PDB entry 6JFU | X-ray diffraction, 3.20 A resolution | chains A and C of the 4 polymer chains in the assembly

== Chain A ==
Molecule: CRISPR-associated endonuclease Cas9
Organism: Neisseria meningitidis
Notes: EC 3.1.-.-
Sequence (1083 residues; row label = number of the first residue in the row; numbering starts at 0):
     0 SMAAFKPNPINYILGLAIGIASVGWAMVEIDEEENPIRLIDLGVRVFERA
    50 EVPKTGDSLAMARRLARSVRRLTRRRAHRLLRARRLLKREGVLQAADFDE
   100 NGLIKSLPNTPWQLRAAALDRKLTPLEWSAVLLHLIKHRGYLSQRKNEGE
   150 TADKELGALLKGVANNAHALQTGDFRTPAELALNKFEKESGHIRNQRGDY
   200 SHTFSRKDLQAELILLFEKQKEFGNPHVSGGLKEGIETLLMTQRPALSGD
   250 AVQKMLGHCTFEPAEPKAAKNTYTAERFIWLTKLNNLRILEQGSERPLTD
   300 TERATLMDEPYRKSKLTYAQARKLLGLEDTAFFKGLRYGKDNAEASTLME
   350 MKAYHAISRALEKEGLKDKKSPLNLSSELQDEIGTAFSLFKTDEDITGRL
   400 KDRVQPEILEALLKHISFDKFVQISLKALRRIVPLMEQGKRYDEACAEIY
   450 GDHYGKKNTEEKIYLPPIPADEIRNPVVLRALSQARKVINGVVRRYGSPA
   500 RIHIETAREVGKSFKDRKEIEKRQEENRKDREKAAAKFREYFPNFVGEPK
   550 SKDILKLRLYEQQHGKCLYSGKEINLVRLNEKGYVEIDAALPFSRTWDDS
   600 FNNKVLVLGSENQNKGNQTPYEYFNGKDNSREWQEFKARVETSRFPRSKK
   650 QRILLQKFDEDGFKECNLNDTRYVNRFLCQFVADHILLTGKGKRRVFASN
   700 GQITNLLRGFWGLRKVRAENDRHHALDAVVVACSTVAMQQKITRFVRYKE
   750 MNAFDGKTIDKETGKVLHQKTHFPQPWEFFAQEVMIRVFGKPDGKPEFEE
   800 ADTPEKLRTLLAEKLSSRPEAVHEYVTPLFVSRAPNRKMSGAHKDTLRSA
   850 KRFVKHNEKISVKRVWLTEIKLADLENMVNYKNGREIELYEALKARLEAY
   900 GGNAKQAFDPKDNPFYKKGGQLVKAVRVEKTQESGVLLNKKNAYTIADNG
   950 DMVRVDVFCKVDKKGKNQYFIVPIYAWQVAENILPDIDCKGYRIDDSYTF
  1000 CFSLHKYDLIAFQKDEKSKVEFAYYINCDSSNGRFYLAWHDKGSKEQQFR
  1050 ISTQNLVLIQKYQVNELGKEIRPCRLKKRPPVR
Disordered / not traced: 0-6, 337-342, 521-668, 686-694, 709-713, 748-768, 815-817
Cystine bridges: Cys958-Cys1000
What the authors report for this chain:
  - binding site for non-target strand: Asp1028
  - binding site for target-strand DNA (chain C): Arg1033
  - specificity-determining residues: Asp1028, Arg1033
  - mutagenesis - D1028A, R1033A: abolished catalytic activity
  - mutagenesis - N1031A: unchanged catalytic activity

== Chain C ==
Molecule: target-strand DNA
Sequence (35 nucleotides; row label = number of the first residue in the row):
     1 TAACTGGGCCTGTAAAGTTAAATAGCAGAGTGACC

== Interface between chain A and chain C ==
Pairs across the interface (62; chain A residue first):
  Tyr140(A) - DA16(C)  sugar contact
  Arg144(A) - DG17(C)  salt bridge to the phosphate
  Lys145(A) - DT18(C)  salt bridge to the phosphate
  Lys145(A) - DT19(C)  salt bridge to the phosphate
  Gly156(A) - DA16(C)  hydrogen bond to the phosphate
  Ala157(A) - DA16(C)  phosphate contact
  Leu158(A) - DA15(C)  phosphate contact
  Leu158(A) - DA16(C)  sugar contact
  Leu159(A) - DA16(C)  sugar contact
  Tyr199(A) - DA14(C)  hydrogen bond to the base
  Tyr199(A) - DA15(C)  hydrogen bond to the sugar
  Ala245(A) - DG17(C)  base contact
  Leu246(A) - DT18(C)  sugar contact
  Leu246(A) - DT19(C)  sugar contact
  Met254(A) - DT19(C)  base contact
  Met254(A) - DA20(C)  phosphate contact
  Met254(A) - DA21(C)  sugar contact
  Leu255(A) - DA20(C)  phosphate contact
  Leu255(A) - DA21(C)  phosphate contact
  Gly256(A) - DA21(C)  hydrogen bond to the phosphate
  Lys266(A) - DA21(C)  salt bridge to the phosphate
  Asn285(A) - DG28(C)  base contact
  Asn285(A) - DA29(C)  sugar contact
  Arg287(A) - DA29(C)  hydrogen bond to the phosphate
  Arg287(A) - DG30(C)  salt bridge to the phosphate
  Lys333(A) - DG28(C)  phosphate contact
  Lys333(A) - DA29(C)  phosphate contact
  Gly334(A) - DA27(C)  phosphate contact
  Gly334(A) - DG28(C)  phosphate contact
  Lys390(A) - DT19(C)  salt bridge to the phosphate
  Ser416(A) - DT19(C)  phosphate contact
  Phe417(A) - DT19(C)  phosphate contact
  Asp418(A) - DT19(C)  phosphate contact
  Asp418(A) - DA20(C)  phosphate contact
  Phe420(A) - DA20(C)  phosphate contact
  Asp442(A) - DG30(C)  phosphate contact
  Ile472(A) - DA22(C)  phosphate contact
  Arg473(A) - DA22(C)  sugar contact
  Thr670(A) - DA24(C)  sugar contact
  Arg671(A) - DT23(C)  phosphate contact
  Arg671(A) - DA24(C)  phosphate contact
  Tyr672(A) - DT23(C)  sugar contact
  Val673(A) - DA24(C)  phosphate contact
  Arg675(A) - DT23(C)  phosphate contact
  Arg675(A) - DA24(C)  salt bridge to the phosphate
  Lys843(A) - DT11(C)  phosphate contact
  Lys843(A) - DG12(C)  phosphate contact
  Asp844(A) - DG12(C)  hydrogen bond to the phosphate
  Thr845(A) - DT11(C)  sugar contact
  Thr845(A) - DG12(C)  hydrogen bond to the phosphate
  Arg847(A) - DT11(C)  phosphate contact
  Lys862(A) - DT11(C)  salt bridge to the phosphate
  Lys870(A) - DC9(C)  hydrogen bond to the phosphate
  Lys870(A) - DC10(C)  salt bridge to the phosphate
  Arg1033(A) - DT5(C)  sugar contact
  Arg1033(A) - DG6(C)  salt bridge to the phosphate
  Ile1050(A) - DG6(C)  phosphate contact
  Thr1052(A) - DC4(C)  phosphate contact
  Thr1052(A) - DT5(C)  phosphate contact
  Asn1054(A) - DA3(C)  sugar contact
  Asn1054(A) - DC4(C)  phosphate contact
  Leu1055(A) - DC4(C)  phosphate contact
Interface residues without a listed pair, chain A (54 interface residues in all): Gln143, Leu155, Val251, Lys419, Lys511, Asp669, Gln739, Asp873, Gln967, Asn1031, Tyr1035, Gln1053
Interface residues without a listed pair, chain C (26 interface residues in all): DG8, DT31, DC35

== In short ==
54 residues of chain A and 26 residues of chain C are in contact; the contacts include 8 hydrogen bonds and 10
salt bridges. Polar pairs include Tyr199(A)-DA14(C), Tyr199(A)-DA15(C) and Gly156(A)-DA16(C). The paper
reports a binding site for non-target strand at Asp1028(A); D1028A and R1033A of chain A abolish catalytic
activity.
Here chain A is CRISPR-associated endonuclease Cas9 (Neisseria meningitidis) and chain C is target-strand DNA.
Entry 6JFU (Crystal structure of Nme2Cas9 in complex with sgRNA and target DNA (AGGCCC PAM)) was determined by
X-ray diffraction together with 6JDQ, 6JDV, 6JE3, 6JE4, 6JE9, 6KC7 and 6KC8 from the same study.
